6QKL - chains N and D of the 11 polymer chains in the assembly; structure by electron microscopy, 3.30 A resolution.

# Chain N
Molecule: 26S ribosomal RNA
From: Dictyostelium discoideum
Sequence (3741 nucleotides; row label = number of the first residue in the row):
     1 UCCGCCUCAC CUUUGUAAGA UUACCCGCUG AACUUAAGCA UAUCAGUAAG CGGAGGAAAA
    61 GAAACUAACU AGGAUUCCGU CAGUAACGGC GAGUGAAGAC GGAAUAGCCC AAGGUUCAAA
   121 CCUGGAUCUC UUCGAGGUUA GGUGAUGUGA CCUAUGGACU GAUGGAGCCC GCUGUUGUGA
   181 CUGCUAAUUC CGUUUGGAAU UUCGAGUCGU AGAAGGUGAU AACCCUGUUC GCAGUAUCAC
   241 AACAGUUGGA CUUUGCCAUU AGCUCCACGA GUAGGAAUGU CUGAAAUUGC AUUCUGAAUG
   301 GGUGAUAAGA UUCAUCCAAG GCUAAAUAUA UGUUAGGAGA UCGAUAGCAU ACAAGUACCG
   361 UGAGGGAAAG GUGAAAAGAA CUUUGAAAAA AGGUUUAAAA GUAUUUGACA CCGUUUAUGU
   421 GGAAGCGUUU ACUUGGACCC CGAUUAAUGA CGUCGGUUUA GCUCUAAUUC UUAGGUGGCC
   481 AAAGUAGAGU GUUACGUGCU GAUCAAAAGG UAACGGACAU UUGAUUCAUU GGUUAUCGAC
   541 GAGGAAGGUA CUCUAAAUCG GCCAGUUACU AACGGGUGAG AUCUGAUGUU UAUAAAAUGG
   601 GGGAUGAGGC UUAUCGGCUU GCUGGUGGCU CGCUCUCAAU AAUGGAUAUU GGGUUUCAUC
   661 AAGAGUGCAA AAUGGUGGCA AUUCACUAUU AGUGGUUAUU AAUUUUGUUU GCGUGGCUUG
   721 GCCUUGUCUA CAGGUUAUCU UCGGAUGGCU UGUAGCUUUG UUGAACGCGU GGGCUUAAUG
   781 UUGUGAUUCU AGUAGCGUUA CCAUAUCGUU AGAGUGGGUU CAAUAAAUGU CCCGUCUUGA
   841 AACACGGAUC AAGGAGGCCG UUUUGUGUGC GAGUGUAAGA GUAAUUAAAA CUCUGACGCG
   901 UAUUGAAAGA AAGAAUACUC CAAAAGAUCG UAACUACGGU UACCUUCUGU AAGGAGUGCC
   961 CGAAUCAUGA GAACUCUGUU UCGAAAGGAU UUGCGGUUGA GCACCUAGAA UGGGACCCGA
  1021 AAGGUUGUGA ACUAUGCCUG AGGAAGGCGA AGUCAGGGGA AACUCUGAUG GAGGCUUGUC
  1081 GCAAUGCUGA CGUGCAAAUC GCUUGUCUAA CUUGGGUAUA GGGGCGAAAG ACUAAUCGAA
  1141 CAACCUAGUA GCUGGUUCCU UCCGAAGUUU CCCUCAGGAU AGCUGGAGCA GUAUUCUAGU
  1201 UCCAUCUUGU AAAGACAAUG AUUAGCAGUU UCGGGGGCGU AAUGCUCUCA GCUGAUUCUC
  1261 AAACUCUGAA CGGGUGGGUA UCAUUUUAAU UCACUUAAUU GGAUUUUAAA AUUAAAUUGC
  1321 ACAUGUGCAA UGAAAAAUAG GAGCUCUUAG UGGGCCAUUU UUGGUAAGCA GAACUGGCGA
  1381 UGUGGGUUGA ACCAAAUAUU GGGAUAAGAC GUCUAACAUU CACUAAUAGA UACCACAAAA
  1441 GGUGUUAGUU CAUUAAGACA GCAGGACGGU GGCCAUGGAA GUCGGUAUCC GCUAAGGAGU
  1501 GUGUAACAAC UCACCUGCCA AAUGGACUAG CCCUGAAAAU GGAUGACGCU AGCAGUGGAU
  1561 GGUCGAUGCC CAAUCGUUAA AAGAAGUGAU AAUACUUUUA ACGUGUAGGA AGGCGUGAAG
  1621 GUAACGUAGA AGCUUGAAUG UGAAUUCGAG UGGAGUUGUC UUUAGUGCAG AUCUUGAUGG
  1681 UAGUAGCAAA UAUUCAAAAG AAUUUACUUU GAAGGCCGAA GUGGGGAAGG GUUCCAUAAC
  1741 AAUGGAAUUC ACUUAUGGGU GAGUCGAUCC UAAGGUUUGG GUUAACUCUC UCUAAUAAGG
  1801 UUACUAGGUC AUUGGAUCGA AAGUGAAGGU GGCUUUAACA CUAGUGACUU UAUAGGCCGA
  1861 AAGGGAAGCG GGUUAAAAUU CCUGCACCAU CGAAUGGGAU AUUAGGGUAA CCGAUCGUAA
  1921 UCCGGGACAU CAAUUGGCGG UCGAGGAAGA GUUAUCUUUU CUUGUUAACA UUGUCUUGGG
  1981 GUCCUCCGAA UCAGGUCAAC UGGAGACGAG GAUUCAUCGC ACAAUGGAAG AGCACAGUCC
  2041 UUUGGAUUGG GUCUCGCAUC CGCUAAAUGG UCCUUGAAAA CCGGAUUAUG GUAUUUAAUC
  2101 CUAUUUGGUG UUCGUACCAA UAACCACAUC AGGUCUCCAA GGUGAAUAGC CUCUGGUCAA
  2161 AUGUAUUAAU GUAGAUAAGG GAAGUCGGCA AAACCGAUCU GUAACUUCGG GAUAAGGAUU
  2221 GGCUCUAAAG GCUGGUGGAG UGGACAUAUU GGAGUUUGCU AUUUGUUUUU UACUUUUAGG
  2281 AUGGGCAACU GUUUUGAAGG UUUAAGAUGG GUGGUAAUUC UUUCCAAUGU GAGGGCUUGC
  2341 UCGUUCUGCU UUACGAUUAA CAGCUAAUUU AGAACUGUGA CGAUCACCGG GAAUCCAACU
  2401 GUUUAAUUAA AACAAAGCAU UGCGAUAAGC UUAAAAGCUU UUGACGCAAU GUGAUUUCUG
  2461 CCCAGUGCUC UGAAUGUCAA AGUGAAGAGA UUCAACCUAG CACGGGUAAA CGGCGGGAGU
  2521 AACUAUGACU CUCUUAAGGU AGCCAAAUGC CUCGUCAUCU AAUUAGUGAC GCGCAUGAAU
  2581 GGAUCAAUGA GAUUCCCACU GUCCCUAACU ACUAUACAGC GAAACCACUG CAAGGGGAAC
  2641 GGGCCUUGCA AAAACAGCGG GGAAAGAAGA CCCUGUUGAG CUUGACUCUA GUCUGAUAUU
  2701 GCAUAGUGAC CUAAAAGGUG UAGAAUAGGU GGGAGGGGCA ACCCGACGGU GAAAUACCAC
  2761 CCCUUUUGGC GUUACUUUGC UAACUUGGAA UAACAGUACC UCAUAAUUCA UUUUAUGAUG
  2821 GUUUUGGUGA AUAAGCGGAU CAACCACGGG UGAAAUCUGU GCAAAUUGGG CAACUGAUUU
  2881 GUAUAGCAAA GUAGUCCCUC UGGUCCCGUA UUAUGUCGAC CAAGAACAGU UUCAGGUGGG
  2941 GAGUUUGGCU GGGGCGGCAC AUUUGUUAAA AGAUAACGCA AGUGUCCAAA GGCAGGCUCA
  3001 GUGAGAACAG AAAUCUCACG UAGAGUAAAA GGGCAAAAGC CUGCUUGAUU CUGAUUUUCA
  3061 GUACUAAUCG GAACUGGGAA ACCAGGGCCU AUCGAUCCUU UAUGUGCUUA AAUCUUAACC
  3121 CUAGAGGUGU CAGAAAAGUU ACCACAGGGA UAACUGGCUU GUGGCAGCCA AGCGCUCAUA
  3181 GCGACGCUGC UUUUUGAUCC UUCGAUGUCG GCUCUUCUUA UCAUUGUGAA GCAGAAUUCA
  3241 CAAAGUGUUG GAUUGUUCAC CCACUAACAA GGAACGUGAG CUGGGUUUAG ACCGUCGUGA
  3301 GACAGGUUAG UUUUACCCUA CUGUUGUCAA UUGUUUGCGU AAUAGUAGCA UGAUUUAGUA
  3361 CGAGAGGAAC UGUCAUGCCG GAUCACUGGU CUGUAGGUUU AUUUGACAAA AUAGUGACCU
  3421 GCCGCUACCA UCCGUUGGAU AAUGGCUGAA CGCCUCUAAG UCAGAAUCCA UUCUAGAAAC
  3481 GCAAACCAAA UGCUUUAGAG UGUGAAUGUU GUAGGUAACA UUAGGUUGUU GGUGGGGGAC
  3541 CACUUUCAAC UUUAAACCAU AUGAUUAAUC GCUGUUACAC UGCAGUUUCC UUCCGGUUAU
  3601 UGUGGUGGGU GGCUAAAUUC UAAUUUAUAU CCUCGUUCCG CUCAACUCUU CGAUUGUAGA
  3661 CGACUAUCAA AUGAACUAGG UGCUGUAAGC UUCCGAGUAG CGUUCAGUUA CGAGGGGUUG
  3721 AGGCUUUUCC AUUAGUUCUU U
Unresolved in the structure: 1-1220, 1271-1355, 1603-2391, 2701-2925, 3330-3332, 3481-3741

# Chain D
Name: 60S ribosomal protein L12
From: Dictyostelium discoideum
Reference sequence: Q54J50 (RL12_DICDI); numbering as in UniProt (aligned over 1-166)
Amino-acid sequence (166 residues; row label = number of the first residue in the row):
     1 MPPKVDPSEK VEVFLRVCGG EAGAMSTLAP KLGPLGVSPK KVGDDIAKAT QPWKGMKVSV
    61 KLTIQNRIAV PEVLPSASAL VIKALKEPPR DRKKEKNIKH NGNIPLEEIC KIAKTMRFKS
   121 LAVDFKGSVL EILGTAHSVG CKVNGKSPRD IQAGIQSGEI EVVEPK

# Chain N / chain D interface
Residue-residue contacts (45; chain N residue first):
  G1468(N) - Leu121(D)  sugar contact
  G1468(N) - Ile132(D)  base contact
  G1469(N) - Ser78(D)  phosphate contact
  G1469(N) - Arg117(D)  phosphate contact
  G1469(N) - Leu121(D)  sugar contact
  G1469(N) - Ile132(D)  hydrogen bond to the base
  G1469(N) - Leu133(D)  sugar contact
  G1469(N) - Ala136(D)  base contact
  U1470(N) - Val60(D)  sugar contact
  U1470(N) - Ala77(D)  phosphate contact
  U1470(N) - Ser78(D)  hydrogen bond to the phosphate
  U1470(N) - Ala79(D)  hydrogen bond to the phosphate
  U1470(N) - Ala136(D)  base contact
  G1471(N) - Leu15(D)  base contact
  G1471(N) - Ser59(D)  hydrogen bond to the base
  G1471(N) - Val60(D)  base contact
  G1472(N) - His137(D)  hydrogen bond to the sugar
  C1473(N) - Met56(D)  phosphate contact
  C1473(N) - Val58(D)  phosphate contact
  C1473(N) - Lys83(D)  sugar contact
  C1474(N) - Lys99(D)  phosphate contact
  A1475(N) - Lys57(D)  salt bridge to the phosphate
  A1475(N) - Glu95(D)  phosphate contact
  A1475(N) - Lys96(D)  phosphate contact
  A1475(N) - Asn97(D)  hydrogen bond to the phosphate
  U1476(N) - Lys57(D)  salt bridge to the phosphate
  G1477(N) - Ser26(D)  hydrogen bond to the sugar
  G1477(N) - Leu28(D)  hydrogen bond to the sugar
  G1477(N) - Pro30(D)  sugar contact
  G1478(N) - Ser26(D)  phosphate contact
  G1478(N) - Thr27(D)  phosphate contact
  G1478(N) - Leu28(D)  hydrogen bond to the phosphate
  G1478(N) - Ala29(D)  phosphate contact
  A1487(N) - Ser138(D)  sugar contact
  C1489(N) - Thr135(D)  hydrogen bond to the base
  C1490(N) - Glu131(D)  hydrogen bond to the sugar
  C1490(N) - Ile132(D)  hydrogen bond to the sugar
  G1491(N) - Val123(D)  sugar contact
  G1491(N) - Asp124(D)  hydrogen bond to the sugar
  G1491(N) - Ser128(D)  sugar contact
  G1491(N) - Glu131(D)  phosphate contact
  C1492(N) - Asp124(D)  phosphate contact
  A1498(N) - Ala136(D)  hydrogen bond to the base
  A1505(N) - Lys31(D)  base contact
  A1505(N) - Leu35(D)  base contact
Also at the interface, not in a pair above, chain N (21 interface residues in all): A1479, A1480, U1488
Also at the interface, not in a pair above, chain D (39 interface residues in all): Val17, Leu32, Ile98, Phe118, Ala122, Val139

# Summary
Chain N and chain D form an interface of 21 and 39 residues respectively, with 14 hydrogen bonds and 2 salt
bridges. Polar contacts include G1469(N)-Ile132(D), G1471(N)-Ser59(D) and C1489(N)-Thr135(D).
Chain N is 26S ribosomal RNA and chain D is 60S ribosomal protein L12, both from Dictyostelium discoideum; the
structure, Mechanism of eIF6 release from the nascent 60S ribosomal subunit, was determined by electron
microscopy (same publication as 5AN9, 5ANB and 5ANC).
